4WHL - chains A and B; structure by X-ray diffraction, 2.71 A resolution.

Chain A:
Molecule: Serine/threonine-protein kinase PLK1
Organism: Homo sapiens
Notes: EC 2.7.11.21
UniProt: P53350 (PLK1_HUMAN); numbering as in UniProt (aligned over 371-603)
Chain sequence (237 residues; numbered 367 to 603; the number before each row is that of its first residue):
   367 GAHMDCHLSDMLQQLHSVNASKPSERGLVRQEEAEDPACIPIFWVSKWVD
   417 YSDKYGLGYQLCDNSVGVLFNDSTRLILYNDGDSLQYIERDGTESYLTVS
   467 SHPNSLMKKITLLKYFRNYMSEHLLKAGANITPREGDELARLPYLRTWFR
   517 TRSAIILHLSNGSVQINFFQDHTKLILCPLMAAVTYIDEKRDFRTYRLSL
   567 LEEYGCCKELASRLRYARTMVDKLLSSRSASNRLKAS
Disordered / not traced: 367-370, 499-504, 593-603
Sequence notes: expression tag (367-370)
Swiss-Prot annotation at these positions:
  - region: Ala-493 to Arg-507 (Linker), His-538 to Lys-540 (Important for interaction with phosphorylated proteins)
  - modified residue: Ser-375 (Phosphoserine), Ser-450 (Phosphoserine), Thr-498 (Phosphothreonine)
  - cross-link: Lys-492 (Glycyl lysine isopeptide (Lys-Gly) (interchain with G-Cter in ubiquitin))
  - mutagenesis: Trp-414 (W414F: Abolishes interaction with CDC25C and reduces centrosomal localization; W414F: No effect on centrosomal localization, nor on S-phase progression; when asscociated with A-427 ...), Val-415 (V415A: Loss of centrosomal localization and of S-phase progression; when associated with A- 414 and A-427), Leu-427 (L427A: No effect on centrosomal localization, nor on S-phase progression; when associated with A-414. Loss of centrosomal localization and of S-phase progression; when associated with A- 414 and A-415), Lys-492 (K492R: Severe mitotic defects leading to prometaphase delay. Increased localization at kinetochores leading to increased levels of phosphorylated BUBR1), His-538 (H538A: In pincer mutant; loss of centrosomal location and decreased interaction with phosphorylated CDC25C and BUB1; when associated with M-540), Lys-540 (K540M: In pincer mutant; loss of centrosomal location and decreased interaction with phosphorylated CDC25C and BUB1; when associated with A-538)

Chain B:
Molecule: C6h5(ch2)8-derivatized peptide inhibitor
Chain sequence (5 residues; numbered 1 to 5; the number before each row is that of its first residue):
     1 XXSTX
Modified positions: KAC (4-(benzoylamino)butanoic acid) at position 1, 56A (3-(8-phenyloctyl)-L-histidine) at position 2, NH2 (amino group) at position 5; Thr-4 (phosphothreonine; TPO)

How chain A and chain B interact:
Pairs across the interface (23):
  Lys-413(A) with Ser-3(B)
  Trp-414(A) with KAC_1(B); 56A_2(B); Ser-3(B), hydrogen bond (backbone-backbone)
  Val-415(A) with KAC_1(B); 56A_2(B)
  Asp-416(A) with KAC_1(B), hydrogen bond (backbone-backbone)
  Tyr-417(A) with 56A_2(B)
  Tyr-421(A) with 56A_2(B)
  Leu-478(A) with 56A_2(B)
  Tyr-481(A) with 56A_2(B)
  Phe-482(A) with 56A_2(B)
  Tyr-485(A) with 56A_2(B)
  Leu-490(A) with 56A_2(B); Ser-3(B); Thr-4(B); NH2_5(B)
  Leu-491(A) with Thr-4(B), hydrogen bond (backbone-backbone); NH2_5(B)
  Arg-516(A) with KAC_1(B)
  Asn-533(A) with Thr-4(B)
  His-538(A) with Thr-4(B)
  Lys-540(A) with Thr-4(B)
Interface residues without a listed pair, chain A (17 interface residues in all): Phe-534

Overview:
17 residues of chain A face 5 of chain B across their interface; the contacts include 3 hydrogen bonds. The
backbones hydrogen-bond at Trp-414(A)/Ser-3(B), Asp-416(A)/KAC_1(B) and Leu-491(A)/Thr-4(B). Curated
annotation (UniProt) lists 6 mutagenesis sites on chain A.
Here chain A is Serine/threonine-protein kinase PLK1 (Homo sapiens) and chain B is C6h5(ch2)8-derivatized
peptide inhibitor. Entry 4WHL (A New Class of Peptidomimetics Targeting the Polo-box Domain of Polo-like
kinase 1) was determined by X-ray diffraction, deposited together with 4WHH and 4WHK.
